Entry 8PHR (electron microscopy, 2.65 A resolution); this record covers chains B and F of the 42 polymer chains in the assembly.

[Chain B]
Name: Major capsid protein
Organism: Borreliella burgdorferi B31
Amino-acid sequence (319 residues; row label = number of the first residue in the row):
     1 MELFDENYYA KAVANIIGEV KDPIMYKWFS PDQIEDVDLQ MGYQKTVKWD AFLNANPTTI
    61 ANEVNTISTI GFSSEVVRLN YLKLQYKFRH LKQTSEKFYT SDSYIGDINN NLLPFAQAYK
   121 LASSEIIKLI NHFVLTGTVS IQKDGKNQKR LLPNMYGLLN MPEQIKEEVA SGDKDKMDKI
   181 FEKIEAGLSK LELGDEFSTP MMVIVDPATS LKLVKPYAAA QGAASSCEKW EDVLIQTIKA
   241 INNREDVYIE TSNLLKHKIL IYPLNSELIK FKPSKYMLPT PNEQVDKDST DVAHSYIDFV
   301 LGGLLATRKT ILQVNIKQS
Unresolved in the structure: 1-2, 219-222

[Chain F]
Name: Decorator protein P05
Organism: Borreliella burgdorferi B31
Amino-acid sequence (190 residues; row label = number of the first residue in the row; note: 2 numbers in that range are skipped by the numbering (no residue carries them; nothing is unmodelled there)):
     1 MGDTTQLVKE YQEKRSKLEK FMKNPQHDAS LLSNSNEFRD KNVEFFASGG TRTSKFDKLE
    61 NHPFLGYPYK RGVKRVIQ
    81 EAQDNQSHYE PHVEAGGGED LYGICIDIDE FSKTATIVPI TNNFEGYLVA KDSTVKVKDK
   141 LIFNKDGALE KVTGAPNKAT INATALTDAK QISNEVYLVK VAVFGNKAMS RN
Unresolved in the structure: 1-3, 81-87, 153-157, 189-192

[How chain B and chain F interact]
Residue-residue contacts (20; chain B residue first):
  Met41(B) with Ser112(F)
  Gly42(B) with Phe111(F)
  Arg78(B) with Phe111(F)
  Lys146(B) with His88(F)
  Asn147(B) with His88(F), hydrogen bond (backbone-side chain); Glu90(F)
  Gln148(B) with His88(F), hydrogen bond (backbone-backbone); Tyr89(F); Glu90(F), hydrogen bond (backbone-backbone)
  Lys149(B) with Glu90(F)
  Arg150(B) with Pro63(F); Phe64(F), hydrogen bond (side chain-backbone); Glu90(F), hydrogen bond (backbone-side chain); Ser112(F), hydrogen bond (side chain-backbone); Lys113(F), hydrogen bond (side chain-backbone)
  Leu151(B) with Lys113(F)
  Leu152(B) with Phe111(F); Ser112(F); Lys113(F)
  Pro153(B) with Lys113(F)
Also at the interface, not in a pair above, chain B (15 interface residues in all): Tyr43, Asn80, Tyr81, Leu82
Also at the interface, not in a pair above, chain F (11 interface residues in all): Pro91, Asp109, Thr114

[In short]
The interface between chain B and chain F involves 15 residues on one side and 11 on the other; the contacts
include 7 hydrogen bonds. Polar contacts include Asn147(B)-His88(F), Arg150(B)-Phe64(F) and
Arg150(B)-Glu90(F).
Here chain B is Major capsid protein and chain F is Decorator protein P05, both from Borreliella burgdorferi
B31. Entry 8PHR (Middle part of the Borrelia bacteriophage BB1 procapsid, tenfold-symmetrized outer shell) was
determined by electron microscopy (same publication as 8PHP, 8PHQ and 8PHS).
